PDB entry 2FSE | X-ray diffraction, 3.10 A resolution | chains B and E of the 3 polymer chains in the assembly

[Chain B]
Molecule: HLA class II histocompatibility antigen, DRB1-1 beta chain
Organism: Mus musculus
Reference sequence: P04229 (2B11_HUMAN); residues 4-190 here correspond to UniProt positions 33-219 (UniProt number = residue number + 29)
Amino-acid sequence (187 residues; row label = number of the first residue in the row):
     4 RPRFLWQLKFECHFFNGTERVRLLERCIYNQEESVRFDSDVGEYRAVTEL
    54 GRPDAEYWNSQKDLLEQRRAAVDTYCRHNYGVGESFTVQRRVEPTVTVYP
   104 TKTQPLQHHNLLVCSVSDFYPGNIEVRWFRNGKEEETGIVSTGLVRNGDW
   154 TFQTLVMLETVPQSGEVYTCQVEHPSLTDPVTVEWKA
Unresolved in the structure: 4
Cystine bridges: C15-C79, C117-C173

[Chain E]
Molecule: Collagen alpha-1(II)
Organism: Homo sapiens
Reference sequence: P02458 (CO2A1_HUMAN); residues 999-1012 here correspond to UniProt positions 392-405 (UniProt number = residue number - 607)
Amino-acid sequence (14 residues; numbered 999 to 1012; the number before each row is that of its first residue):
   999 AGFKGEQGPKGEPG

[How chain B and chain E interact]
Contacting residue pairs - 26 pairs, chain B then chain E:
  F13(B) - E1004(E)
  F13(B) - Q1005(E)
  E28(B) - E1004(E)
  E28(B) - P1007(E)
  Y47(B) - P1007(E)
  D57(B) - G1009(E)
  D57(B) - E1010(E)  hydrogen bond (side chain-backbone)
  Y60(B) - E1010(E)
  W61(B) - P1007(E)
  W61(B) - K1008(E)  hydrogen bond (side chain-backbone)
  L67(B) - P1007(E)  hydrophobic
  Q70(B) - E1004(E)
  R71(B) - E1004(E)  salt bridge
  R71(B) - Q1005(E)  hydrogen bond (side chain-backbone)
  R71(B) - G1006(E)
  R71(B) - P1007(E)
  A74(B) - E1004(E)
  T77(B) - K1002(E)
  Y78(B) - K1002(E)
  Y78(B) - E1004(E)
  N82(B) - F1001(E)
  N82(B) - K1002(E)  hydrogen bond (side chain-backbone)
  V85(B) - G1000(E)
  V85(B) - F1001(E)
  G86(B) - F1001(E)
  F89(B) - F1001(E)  hydrophobic
Also at the interface, not in a pair above, chain B (18 interface residues in all): P56, H81
Also at the interface, not in a pair above, chain E (12 interface residues in all): A999, G1003

[Overview]
Chain B and chain E form an interface of 18 and 12 residues respectively, with 4 hydrogen bonds and 1 salt
bridge. Polar pairs include R71(B)-E1004(E), D57(B)-E1010(E) and W61(B)-K1008(E).
Here chain B is HLA class II histocompatibility antigen, DRB1-1 beta chain (Mus musculus) and chain E is
Collagen alpha-1(II) (Homo sapiens). Entry 2FSE (Crystallographic structure of a rheumatoid arthritis MHC
susceptibility allele, HLA-DR1 (DRB1*0101), complexed with the immunodominant determinant ...) was determined
by X-ray diffraction.
